PDB entry 8Z0K | electron microscopy, 2.51 A resolution | chains C and I of the 12 polymer chains in the assembly

== Chain C ==
Molecule: type I-F CRISPR-associated protein Csy3
Organism: Selenomonas sp
Amino-acid sequence (325 residues; numbered 11 to 335; the number before each row is that of its first residue):
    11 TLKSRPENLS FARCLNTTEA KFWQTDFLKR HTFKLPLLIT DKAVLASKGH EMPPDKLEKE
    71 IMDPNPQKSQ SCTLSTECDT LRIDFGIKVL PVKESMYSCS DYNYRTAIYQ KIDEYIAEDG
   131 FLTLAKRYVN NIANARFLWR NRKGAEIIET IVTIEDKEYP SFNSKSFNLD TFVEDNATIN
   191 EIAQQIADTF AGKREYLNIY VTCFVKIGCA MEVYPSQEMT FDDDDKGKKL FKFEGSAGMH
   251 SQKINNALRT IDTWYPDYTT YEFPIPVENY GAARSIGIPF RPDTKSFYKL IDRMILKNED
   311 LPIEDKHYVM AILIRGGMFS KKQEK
Unresolved in the structure: 335

== Chain I ==
Molecule: 37-nt DNA strand
Organism: Selenomonas sp
Sequence (37 nucleotides; row label = number of the first residue in the row; numbers below 1 keep their minus sign (DT-19 is residue -19)):
   -19 TGCTAAGCGC ACCTAATTTC CTGACGGCAA TCCGCAC

== Interface between chain C and chain I ==
Contacting residue pairs (20; chain C residue first):
  Glu17(C) - DC5(I)  sugar contact
  Asn18(C) - DA4(I)  base contact
  Asn18(C) - DC5(I)  base contact
  Lys58(C) - DT-6(I)  phosphate contact
  Lys58(C) - DA-5(I)  salt bridge to the phosphate
  His60(C) - DA-4(I)  sugar contact
  His60(C) - DT-3(I)  salt bridge to the phosphate
  Asp73(C) - DT-6(I)  phosphate contact
  Pro74(C) - DT-6(I)  sugar contact
  Asn75(C) - DA-5(I)  sugar contact
  Asn75(C) - DA-4(I)  base contact
  Pro76(C) - DT-6(I)  base contact
  Pro76(C) - DA-5(I)  base contact
  Gln77(C) - DA-5(I)  hydrogen bond to the phosphate
  Gln77(C) - DA-4(I)  hydrogen bond to the base
  Phe231(C) - DC1(I)  base contact
  Met328(C) - DG3(I)  base contact
  Met328(C) - DA4(I)  base contact
  Lys332(C) - DA4(I)  phosphate contact
  Lys332(C) - DC5(I)  salt bridge to the phosphate
Also at the interface, not in a pair above, chain C (14 interface residues in all): Ser330, Lys331

== Overview ==
14 residues of chain C face 8 of chain I across their interface; the contacts include 2 hydrogen bonds and 3
salt bridges. Polar pairs include Gln77(C)-DA-4(I), Gln77(C)-DA-5(I) and Lys58(C)-DA-5(I).
Chain C is type I-F CRISPR-associated protein Csy3 and chain I is a 37-nt DNA strand, both from Selenomonas
sp; the structure, Cryo-EM structure of Cas8-HNH system at full R-loop state, was determined by electron
microscopy together with 8Z0L, 8ZDY and 8ZNR from the same study.
